PDB entry 3CBX | X-ray diffraction, 1.70 A resolution | chains A and B

== Chain A (and B) ==
Protein: Dishevelled-2
Organism: Homo sapiens
Notes: fragment: PDZ domain; chain B of this document is another copy of the same molecule, construct and numbering; everything in this record applies to it too
UniProt: O14641 (DVL2_HUMAN); residues 264-354 here = UniProt positions 264-354
Sequence (105 residues; row label = number of the first residue in the row):
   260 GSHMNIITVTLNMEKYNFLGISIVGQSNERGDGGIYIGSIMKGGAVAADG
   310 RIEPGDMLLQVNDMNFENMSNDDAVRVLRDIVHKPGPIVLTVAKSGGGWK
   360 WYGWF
Construct notes: expression tag (260-263); engineered mutation Ser354 (Cys in O14641); linker (355-357)

== Interface between chain A and chain B ==
Contacting residue pairs (72):
  Phe277(A) with Phe364(B)
  Leu278(A) with Phe364(B), hydrogen bond (backbone-backbone)
  Gly279(A) with Trp363(B); Phe364(B), hydrogen bond (backbone-backbone)
  Ile280(A) with Trp363(B); Phe364(B), hydrogen bond (backbone-backbone)
  Ser281(A) with Trp360(B); Gly362(B); Trp363(B)
  Ile282(A) with Trp360(B); Tyr361(B), hydrogen bond (backbone-backbone); Gly362(B), hydrogen bond (backbone-backbone); Phe364(B), hydrophobic
  Val283(A) with Lys359(B); Trp360(B), hydrophobic
  Gly284(A) with Gly357(B); Trp358(B); Lys359(B), hydrogen bond (backbone-backbone); Tyr361(B)
  Gln285(A) with Ser354(B), hydrogen bond (side chain-backbone); Gly356(B), hydrogen bond (side chain-backbone); Gly357(B); Trp358(B)
  Ser286(A) with Gly357(B), hydrogen bond (backbone-backbone)
  Asn287(A) with Gly355(B), hydrogen bond (side chain-backbone); Gly356(B), hydrogen bond (side chain-backbone)
  Arg289(A) with Gly355(B)
  Ser298(A) with Trp363(B)
  Met300(A) with Trp363(B), hydrophobic
  Asn330(A) with Tyr361(B)
  Asp331(A) with Lys359(B), salt bridge; Tyr361(B), hydrogen bond
  Val334(A) with Tyr361(B), hydrophobic; Phe364(B), hydrophobic
  Leu337(A) with Phe364(B), hydrophobic
  Arg338(A) with Phe364(B)
  Gly357(A) with Gly284(B); Gln285(B); Ser286(B), hydrogen bond (backbone-backbone)
  Trp358(A) with Val283(B), hydrophobic; Gly284(B); Gln285(B); Tyr295(B), hydrophobic
  Lys359(A) with Val283(B); Gly284(B), hydrogen bond (backbone-backbone); Asp331(B), salt bridge
  Trp360(A) with Ile282(B); Val283(B)
  Tyr361(A) with Ile282(B), hydrogen bond (backbone-backbone); Gly284(B); Asn330(B); Asp331(B), hydrogen bond; Val334(B), hydrophobic; Arg338(B), hydrogen bond (backbone-side chain)
  Gly362(A) with Ile280(B); Ser281(B); Ile282(B), hydrogen bond (backbone-backbone)
  Trp363(A) with Gly279(B); Ile280(B); Ser281(B); Ser298(B); Met300(B), hydrophobic; Arg338(B), hydrogen bond (backbone-side chain)
  Phe364(A) with Phe277(B); Leu278(B), hydrogen bond (backbone-backbone); Gly279(B), hydrogen bond (backbone-backbone); Ile280(B), hydrogen bond (backbone-backbone); Ile282(B), hydrophobic; Val334(B), hydrophobic; Leu337(B), hydrophobic; Arg338(B); Val341(B)
Also at the interface, not in a pair above, chain A (32 interface residues in all): Ile294, Tyr295, Ile299, Val341, Gly356
Also at the interface, not in a pair above, chain B (32 interface residues in all): Ile294, Ile299

== Summary ==
Chain A and chain B each contribute 32 residues to their interface, with 22 hydrogen bonds and 2 salt bridges.
Polar contacts include Asp331(A)-Lys359(B), Leu278(A)-Phe364(B) and Gln285(A)-Ser354(B).
Chain A and chain B are both Dishevelled-2 (Homo sapiens); the structure, The Dvl2 PDZ Domain in Complex with
the C1 Inhibitory Peptide, was determined by X-ray diffraction together with 3CBY, 3CBZ and 3CC0 from the same
study.
